5W1M - chains A and B of the 3 polymer chains in the assembly; structure by X-ray diffraction, 3.91 A resolution.

== Chain A ==
Molecule: CR1-07 Fab light chain
From: Homo sapiens
Reference sequence: Q0KKI6 (Q0KKI6_HUMAN); residues 115-221 here correspond to UniProt positions 112-218 (UniProt number = residue number - 3)
Amino-acid sequence (221 residues; row label = number of the first residue in the row):
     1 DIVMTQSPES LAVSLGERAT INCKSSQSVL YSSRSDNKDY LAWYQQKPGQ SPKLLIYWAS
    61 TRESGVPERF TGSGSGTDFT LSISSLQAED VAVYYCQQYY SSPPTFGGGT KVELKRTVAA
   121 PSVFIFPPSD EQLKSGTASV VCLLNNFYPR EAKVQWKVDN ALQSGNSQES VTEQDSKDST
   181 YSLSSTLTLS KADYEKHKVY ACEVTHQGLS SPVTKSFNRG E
Disulfide bonds: Cys23-Cys96, Cys142-Cys202

== Chain B ==
Molecule: CR1-07 Fab heavy chain
From: Homo sapiens
Reference sequence: Q6N089 (Q6N089_HUMAN); residues 125-227 here correspond to UniProt positions 143-245 (UniProt number = residue number + 18)
Amino-acid sequence (226 residues; row label = number of the first residue in the row):
     2 VQLVESGGGV VHPGRSLRLS CAASGFTFGT SIMHWVRQAP GKGMQWVAQI SHDESRKFYS
    62 DSVKGRFTVS RDNSKNTLFL EMSSLRIEDT AVYYCAKDLS PPYSYAWDIF QYWGQGSLVT
   122 VSGASTKGPS VFPLAPSSKS TSGGTAALGC LVKDYFPEPV TVSWNSGALT SGVHTFPAVL
   182 QSSGLYSLSS VVTVPSSSLG TQTYICNVNH KPSNTKVDKR VEPKSC
Unresolved in the structure: 139-144, 226-227
Disulfide bonds: Cys22-Cys96, Cys151-Cys207

== How chain A and chain B interact ==
Residue-residue contacts (59; chain A residue first):
  Glu9(A) with Lys43(B), salt bridge
  Tyr44(A) with Phe111(B), hydrogen bond (side chain-backbone); Trp114(B)
  Gln46(A) with Gln39(B), hydrogen bond; Tyr95(B), hydrogen bond
  Gly49(A) with Gln116(B)
  Gln50(A) with Gln116(B)
  Ser51(A) with Trp114(B); Gly115(B); Gln116(B)
  Pro52(A) with Met45(B), hydrophobic; Tyr95(B); Trp114(B)
  Leu54(A) with Phe111(B); Gln112(B)
  Glu63(A) with Gln112(B)
  Tyr95(A) with Gln39(B), hydrogen bond; Lys43(B), hydrogen bond (side chain-backbone)
  Gln97(A) with Asp109(B), hydrogen bond (side chain-backbone); Phe111(B)
  Tyr99(A) with Trp108(B); Asp109(B); Ile110(B)
  Ser102(A) with Asp109(B), hydrogen bond
  Pro104(A) with Asp109(B)
  Phe106(A) with Met45(B); Phe111(B), hydrophobic
  Gly108(A) with Lys43(B)
  Phe124(A) with Ala148(B), hydrophobic
  Phe126(A) with Leu135(B); Ala136(B); Ala148(B)
  Ser129(A) with Phe133(B); Pro134(B)
  Glu131(A) with Pro134(B); Lys220(B)
  Gln132(A) with Phe133(B); Lys154(B)
  Ser139(A) with Leu152(B)
  Val141(A) with Leu135(B), hydrophobic
  Leu143(A) with Phe177(B), hydrophobic; Val192(B), hydrophobic
  Asn145(A) with His175(B), hydrogen bond; Thr194(B)
  Asn146(A) with His175(B), hydrogen bond
  Gln168(A) with Val180(B); Leu181(B); Gln182(B)
  Ser170(A) with Phe177(B); Pro178(B), hydrogen bond (side chain-backbone); Val180(B)
  Val171(A) with Pro178(B)
  Thr172(A) with Phe177(B)
  Ser182(A) with His175(B), hydrogen bond; Phe177(B)
  Leu183(A) with Phe177(B)
  Ser184(A) with Phe177(B); Ser190(B)
  Glu221(A) with Lys225(B), salt bridge
Interface residues without a listed pair, chain A (42 interface residues in all): Tyr57, Pro103, Gly107, Pro127, Thr137, Glu169, Asp175, Thr186
Interface residues without a listed pair, chain B (36 interface residues in all): Val37, Gln46, Trp47, Leu100, Pro137, Leu149

== Overview ==
The interface between chain A and chain B involves 42 residues on one side and 36 on the other, with 11
hydrogen bonds and 2 salt bridges. Among the polar pairs are Glu9(A)-Lys43(B), Glu221(A)-Lys225(B) and
Tyr44(A)-Phe111(B).
Here chain A is CR1-07 Fab light chain and chain B is CR1-07 Fab heavy chain, both from Homo sapiens. Entry
5W1M (MACV GP1 CR1-07 Fab complex) was determined by X-ray diffraction together with 5W1G from the same study.
